PDB entry 2DUE | X-ray diffraction, 1.24 A resolution | chain A

[Chain A]
Name: Green fluorescent protein
Organism: Aequorea victoria
UniProtKB: P42212 (GFP_AEQVI); aligned to UniProt positions 1-238 over residues 1-238
Sequence (236 residues; numbered 1 to 238; 2 numbers in that range are skipped by the numbering (no residue carries them; nothing is unmodelled there); the number before each row is that of its first residue):
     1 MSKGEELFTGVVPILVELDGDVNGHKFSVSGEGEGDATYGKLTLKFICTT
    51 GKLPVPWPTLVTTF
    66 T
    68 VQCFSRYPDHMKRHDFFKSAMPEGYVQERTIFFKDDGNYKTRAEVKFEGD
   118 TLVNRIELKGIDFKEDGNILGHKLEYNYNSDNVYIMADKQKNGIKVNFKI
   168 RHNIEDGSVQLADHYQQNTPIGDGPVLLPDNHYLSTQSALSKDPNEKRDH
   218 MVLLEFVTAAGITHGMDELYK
Unresolved in the structure: 1, 147-148, 155-157, 230-238
Glycans and other covalent adducts: covalent link Phe64-Thr66; covalent link Thr66-Val68
Modified residues: Thr66 (2-(1-amino-2-hydroxypropyl)-4-(4-hydroxybenzyl)-1-(2-oxoethyl)-1H-imidazol-5-olate; C12)
Construct notes: chromophore (66, 66, 66); engineered mutation Arg80 (Gln in P42212), Asp148 (His in P42212)

[In short]
Chain A is Green fluorescent protein (Aequorea victoria); the structure, crystal structure of a green
fluorescent protein variant S65T/H148D at pH 10, was determined by X-ray diffraction (same publication as
2DUF, 2DUG, 2DUH and 2DUI).
